PDB entry 3SDD | X-ray diffraction, 3.00 A resolution | chains A and C of the 4 polymer chains in the assembly

[Chain A]
Protein: Antigen-presenting glycoprotein CD1d1
From: Mus musculus
Notes: fragment: extracellular domain
UniProt: P11609 (CD1D1_MOUSE); residues 1-279 here correspond to UniProt positions 19-297 (UniProt number = residue number + 18)
Amino-acid sequence (302 residues; row label = number of the first residue in the row):
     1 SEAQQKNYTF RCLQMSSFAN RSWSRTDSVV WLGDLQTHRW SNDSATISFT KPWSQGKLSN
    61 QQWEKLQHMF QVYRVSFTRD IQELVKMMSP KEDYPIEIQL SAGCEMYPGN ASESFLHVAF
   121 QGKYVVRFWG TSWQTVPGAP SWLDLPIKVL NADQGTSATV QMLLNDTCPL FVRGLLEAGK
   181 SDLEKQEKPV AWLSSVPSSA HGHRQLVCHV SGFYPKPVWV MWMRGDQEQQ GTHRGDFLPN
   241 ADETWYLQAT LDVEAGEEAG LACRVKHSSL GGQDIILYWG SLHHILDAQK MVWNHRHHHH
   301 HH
Unresolved in the structure: 1-5, 296-302
Construct notes: expression tag (280-302)
Swiss-Prot annotation at these positions:
  - binding site (a D-galactosylceramide): Asp-80, Asp-153 to Thr-156
  - glycosylation (N-linked (GlcNAc...) asparagine): Asn-7, Asn-20, Asn-42, Asn-110, Asn-165
Cystine bridges: Cys-104/Cys-168, Cys-208/Cys-263
Covalent attachments: N-acetylglucosamine (NAG) linked to Asn-20, Asn-42, Asn-165
Residues lining bound ligands: 3GD (N-[(2S,3R,4E)-1-{[4-O-(beta-D-galactopyranosyl)-beta-D-glucopyranosyl]oxy}-3-hydroxyoctadec-4-en-2-yl]docosanamide): Phe-10, Cys-12, Gln-14, Ser-28, Val-30, His-38, Trp-40, Ile-47, Trp-63, Leu-66, Met-69, Phe-70, Tyr-73, Ser-76, Phe-77, Asp-80, Ile-81, Leu-84, Val-85, Ile-98, Leu-100, Ala-102, Leu-116, Val-118, Phe-120, Trp-133, Trp-142, Leu-143, Ile-147, Leu-150, Asp-153, Gly-155, Thr-156, Ala-158, Thr-159, Val-160, Leu-163, Phe-171

[Chain C]
Protein: NKT TCR Valpha14 chain
From: Mus musculus , Homo sapiens
Amino-acid sequence (207 residues; numbered 1 to 210; 3 numbers in that range are skipped by the numbering (no residue carries them; nothing is unmodelled there); the number before each row is that of its first residue):
     1 TQVEQSPQSL VVRQGENSVL QCNYSVTPDN HLRWFKQDTG KGLVSLTVLV DQKDKTSNGR
    62 YSATLDKDAK HSTLHITATL LDDTATYICV VGDRGSALG
   103 RLHFGAGTQL IVIPDIQNPD PAVYQLRDSK SSDKSVCLFT DFDSQTNVSQ SKDSDVYITD
   163 KCVLDMRSMD FKSNSAVAWS NKSDFACANA FNNSIIPEDT FFPSPESS
Unresolved in the structure: 134-138, 183-188, 204-210
Cystine bridges: Cys-22/Cys-90, Cys-139/Cys-189
Residues lining bound ligands: 3GD (N-[(2S,3R,4E)-1-{[4-O-(beta-D-galactopyranosyl)-beta-D-glucopyranosyl]oxy}-3-hydroxyoctadec-4-en-2-yl]docosanamide): Pro-28, Asn-30, Val-50, Gln-52, Lys-68, Asp-94, Arg-95, Gly-96

[Chain A / chain C interface]
Residue-residue contacts - 15 pairs, chain A then chain C:
  Ser-76(A) with Pro-28(C); Arg-95(C), hydrogen bond
  Arg-79(A) with Asp-94(C), salt bridge; Arg-95(C); Leu-99(C), hydrogen bond (side chain-backbone); Gly-100(C); Arg-103(C)
  Asp-80(A) with Arg-95(C), salt bridge; Leu-99(C)
  Glu-83(A) with Leu-99(C)
  Leu-84(A) with Leu-99(C), hydrophobic
  Met-87(A) with Leu-99(C), hydrophobic
  Val-149(A) with Ser-97(C)
  Ala-152(A) with Gly-96(C)
  Asp-153(A) with Gly-96(C), hydrogen bond (side chain-backbone)
Interface residues without a listed pair, chain A (11 interface residues in all): Val-72, Leu-150
Interface residues without a listed pair, chain C (10 interface residues in all): Asn-30, Ala-98

[Overview]
11 residues of chain A face 10 of chain C across their interface, with 3 hydrogen bonds and 2 salt bridges.
Among the polar pairs are Arg-79(A)/Asp-94(C), Asp-80(A)/Arg-95(C) and Ser-76(A)/Arg-95(C). Compound 3GD is
bound between chain A and chain C.
Chain A is Antigen-presenting glycoprotein CD1d1 (Mus musculus) and chain C is NKT TCR Valpha14 chain (Mus
musculus , Homo sapiens); the structure, Crystal structure of autoreactive-Valpha14-Vbeta6 NKT TCR in complex
with CD1d-beta-lactosylceramide, was determined by X-ray diffraction (same publication as 3SCM, 3SDA, 3SDC and
3SDX).
